PDB entry 6OET | electron microscopy, 3.40 A resolution | chains C and D of the 10 polymer chains in the assembly

Chain C:
Protein: V(D)J recombination-activating protein 1
From: Mus musculus
Notes: EC 3.1.-.-, 2.3.2.27
UniProt: P15919 (RAG1_MOUSE); numbering as in UniProt (aligned over 1-1040)
Chain sequence (1040 residues; row label = number of the first residue in the row):
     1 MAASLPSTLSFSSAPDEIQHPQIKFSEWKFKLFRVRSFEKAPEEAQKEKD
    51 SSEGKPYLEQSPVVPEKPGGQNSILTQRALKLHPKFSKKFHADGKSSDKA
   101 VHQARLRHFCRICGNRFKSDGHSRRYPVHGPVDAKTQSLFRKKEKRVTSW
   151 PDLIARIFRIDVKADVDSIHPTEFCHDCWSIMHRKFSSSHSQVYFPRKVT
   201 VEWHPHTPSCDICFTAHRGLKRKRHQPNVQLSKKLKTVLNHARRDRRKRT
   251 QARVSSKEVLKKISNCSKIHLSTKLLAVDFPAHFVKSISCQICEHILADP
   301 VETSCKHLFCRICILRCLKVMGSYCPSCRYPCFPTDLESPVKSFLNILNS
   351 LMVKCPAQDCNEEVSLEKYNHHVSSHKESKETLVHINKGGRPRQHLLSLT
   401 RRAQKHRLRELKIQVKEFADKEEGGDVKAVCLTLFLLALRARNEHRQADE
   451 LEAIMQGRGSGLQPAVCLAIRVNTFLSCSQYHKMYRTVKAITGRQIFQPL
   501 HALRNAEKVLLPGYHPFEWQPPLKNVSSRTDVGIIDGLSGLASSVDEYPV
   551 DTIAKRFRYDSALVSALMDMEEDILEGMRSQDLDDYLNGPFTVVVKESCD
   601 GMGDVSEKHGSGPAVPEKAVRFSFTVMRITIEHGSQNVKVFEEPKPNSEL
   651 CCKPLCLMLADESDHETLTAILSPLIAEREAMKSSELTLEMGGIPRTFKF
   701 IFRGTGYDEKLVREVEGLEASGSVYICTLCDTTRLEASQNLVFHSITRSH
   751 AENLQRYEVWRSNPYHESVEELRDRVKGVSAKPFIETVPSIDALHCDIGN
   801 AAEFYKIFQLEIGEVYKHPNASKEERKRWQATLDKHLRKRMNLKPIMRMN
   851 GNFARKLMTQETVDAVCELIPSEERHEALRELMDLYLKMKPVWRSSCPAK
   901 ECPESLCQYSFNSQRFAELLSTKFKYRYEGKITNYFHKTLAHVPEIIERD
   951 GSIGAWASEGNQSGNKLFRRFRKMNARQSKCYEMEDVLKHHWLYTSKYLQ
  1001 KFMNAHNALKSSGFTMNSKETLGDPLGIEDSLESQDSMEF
Unresolved in the structure: 1-384, 1008-1040
Sequence notes: engineered mutation Q962 (Glu in P15919)
Curated features (UniProtKB/Swiss-Prot):
  - zinc finger: C290 to R329 (RING-type), L351 to K380 (RAG1-type)
  - DNA-binding region: G389 to Q456 (NBD)
  - binding site (Zn(2+)): C266, H270, C290, C293, H295, C305, H307, C310, C313, C325, C328, C355, C360, H372, H376
  - binding site (a divalent metal cation): D600, D708
  - site: W893 (Essential for DNA hairpin formation, participates in base-stacking interactions near the cleavage site)
  - cross-link: K233 (Glycyl lysine isopeptide (Lys-Gly) (interchain with G-Cter in ubiquitin))
  - mutagenesis: K233 (K233M: Abolishes autoubiquitination), H307 (H307A: Displays lower E3 ligase activity and affects the joining step of V(D)J recombination), C325 (C325G: Loss of E3 ligase activity and affects the joining step of V(D)J recombination), R391 (R391A: Defects in converting nicked products to hairpins; R391L: Impairs DNA-binding and hairpin formation while maintaining some nicking activity), R393 (R393A: Impairs DNA-binding and hairpin formation while maintaining some nicking activity), R401 (R401A: Allows robust hairpin activity), R402 (R402A: Defects in converting nicked products to hairpins), K405 (K405A: Reduced hairpin activity), H406 (H406A: Allows robust hairpin activity), R407 (R407A: Impairs DNA-binding and reduces hairpin formation without affecting nicking activity), N443 (N443A: Impairs DNA-binding; when associated with A-445), H445 (H445A: Impairs DNA-binding; when associated with A-443), 22 further mutagenesis entries in UniProt
Ion coordination: Ca2+: D600, G601 (shared with 1 residue of chain G); Zn2+: C727, C730, H937, H942
From the paper describing this entry:
  - mutagenesis - E962Q: abolished catalytic activity (disintegration reaction) (citing earlier work)
  - mutagenesis - R848A (2 fold): increased catalytic activity on disintegration
  - mutagenesis - R848A (3 fold): increased catalytic activity (strand-transfer reaction)

Chain D:
Protein: V(D)J recombination-activating protein 2
From: Mus musculus
UniProt: P21784 (RAG2_MOUSE); numbering as in UniProt (aligned over 1-527)
Chain sequence (527 residues; each row starts with the number of its first residue):
     1 MSLQMVTVGHNIALIQPGFSLMNFDGQVFFFGQKGWPKRSCPTGVFHFDI
    51 KQNHLKLKPAIFSKDSCYLPPLRYPATCSYKGSIDSDKHQYIIHGGKTPN
   101 NELSDKIYIMSVACKNNKKVTFRCTEKDLVGDVPEPRYGHSIDVVYSRGK
   151 SMGVLFGGRSYMPSTQRTTEKWNSVADCLPHVFLIDFEFGCATSYILPEL
   201 QDGLSFHVSIARNDTVYILGGHSLASNIRPANLYRIRVDLPLGTPAVNCT
   251 VLPGGISVSSAILTQTNNDEFVIVGGYQLENQKRMVCSLVSLGDNTIEIS
   301 EMETPDWTSDIKHSKIWFGSNMGNGTIFLGIPGDNKQAMSEAFYFYTLRC
   351 SEEDLSEDQKIVSNSQTSTEDPGDSTPFEDSEEFCFSAEATSFDGDDEFD
   401 TYNEDDEDDESVTGYWITCCPTCDVDINTWVPFYSTELNKPAMIYCSHGD
   451 GHWVHAQCMDLEERTLIHLSEGSNKYYCNEHVQIARALQTPKRNPPLQKP
   501 PMKSLHKKGSGKVLTPAKKSFLRRLFD
Unresolved in the structure: 82-87, 338-339, 352-527
Curated features (UniProtKB/Swiss-Prot):
  - zinc finger: W416 to I484 (PHD-type)
  - binding site (Zn(2+)): C419, C423, C446, H452, H455, C458, C478, H481
  - mutagenesis: D128 (D128N: Does not affect the endonuclease activity of the RAG complex), E199 (E199Q: Does not affect the endonuclease activity of the RAG complex), D202 (D202N: Does not affect the endonuclease activity of the RAG complex), E280 (E280Q: Does not affect the endonuclease activity of the RAG complex), D310 (D310N: Does not affect the endonuclease activity of the RAG complex), D358 (D358N: Does not affect the endonuclease activity of the RAG complex), D374 (D374N: Does not affect the endonuclease activity of the RAG complex), Y402 (Y402A: Reduced interaction with histones), N403 (N403A: Reduced interaction with histones), D406 (D406A: Reduced interaction with histones), E407 (E407A: Reduced interaction with histones), D408 (D408A: Induces a slight reduction in V(D)J recombination without affecting interaction with histones), 7 further mutagenesis entries in UniProt

Interface between chain C and chain D:
Pairs across the interface (85; chain C residue first):
  N525(C) with R167(D), hydrogen bond (side chain-backbone); T168(D), hydrogen bond (backbone-side chain); T169(D), hydrogen bond (backbone-backbone); W172(D)
  S527(C) with T168(D); E170(D), hydrogen bond
  L538(C) with N173(D), hydrogen bond (backbone-side chain)
  S539(C) with T169(D); E170(D); K171(D); W172(D), hydrogen bond (backbone-backbone); N173(D), hydrogen bond (backbone-backbone); S174(D)
  G540(C) with K171(D); N173(D); S174(D)
  L541(C) with N173(D)
  S544(C) with E280(D), hydrogen bond
  V545(C) with R229(D); Y277(D), hydrogen bond (backbone-side chain); L279(D); E280(D), hydrogen bond (backbone-side chain); K315(D); I316(D), hydrophobic
  D546(C) with Y74(D); F206(D); H222(D), salt bridge; R229(D), salt bridge; S259(D), hydrogen bond; S260(D); Y277(D)
  E547(C) with Y138(D), hydrogen bond; R159(D), salt bridge
  Y548(C) with Q16(D); P17(D); K34(D), hydrogen bond; R73(D)
  P549(C) with P17(D)
  R556(C) with T169(D), hydrogen bond (side chain-backbone)
  R558(C) with E170(D), salt bridge
  D664(C) with K34(D), salt bridge
  H665(C) with W36(D), hydrogen bond; N100(D)
  E666(C) with Q16(D); K34(D), salt bridge; G35(D), hydrogen bond (side chain-backbone); R73(D); P99(D); N101(D)
  T669(C) with P99(D), hydrogen bond (side chain-backbone); N100(D); N101(D), hydrogen bond
  A670(C) with N101(D), hydrogen bond (backbone-side chain); N173(D), hydrogen bond (backbone-side chain)
  P674(C) with T169(D); W172(D), hydrophobic
  A677(C) with T169(D); W172(D), hydrophobic
  E678(C) with T169(D), hydrogen bond
  E719(C) with R39(D), salt bridge
  Y757(C) with W36(D); P70(D)
  W760(C) with P42(D); Y68(D)
  R761(C) with C67(D); Y68(D); K106(D); Y108(D), hydrogen bond; E126(D), salt bridge
  S762(C) with C67(D)
  N763(C) with K64(D); S66(D), hydrogen bond (side chain-backbone); Y68(D)
  H766(C) with K64(D), hydrogen bond (backbone-side chain); D65(D)
  E767(C) with K64(D)
  S768(C) with K64(D)
  V769(C) with Y68(D)
  E770(C) with R39(D), salt bridge
  E771(C) with K64(D), salt bridge
  L772(C) with Y68(D), hydrophobic
  R773(C) with R39(D)
  A781(C) with W36(D), hydrophobic
  K782(C) with W36(D); N100(D), hydrogen bond (backbone-side chain)
Other interface residues (no listed pair), chain C (47 interface residues in all): V526, V532, I535, A542, S543, S673, S780, P783, F784
Other interface residues (no listed pair), chain D (45 interface residues in all): P37, E102, S164, V175

Overview:
Chain C and chain D form an interface of 47 and 45 residues respectively, with 25 hydrogen bonds and 10 salt
bridges. Polar contacts include D546(C)-H222(D), D546(C)-R229(D) and E547(C)-R159(D). The paper reports that
E962Q of chain C abolishes catalytic activity (disintegration reaction); R848A of chain C increases catalytic
activity on disintegration.
Here chain C is V(D)J recombination-activating protein 1 and chain D is V(D)J recombination-activating protein
2, both from Mus musculus. Entry 6OET (Cryo-EM structure of mouse RAG1/2 STC complex) was determined by
electron microscopy together with 6OES from the same study.
